PDB entry 6EF2 | electron microscopy, 4.27 A resolution (low resolution: residue-level contacts below are approximate; hydrogen-bond / salt-bridge calls are withheld) | chains D and E of the 14 polymer chains in the assembly

Chain D:
Molecule: Proteasome subunit alpha type-4
From: Saccharomyces cerevisiae (strain ATCC 204508 / S288c)
Notes: EC 3.4.25.1
Reference sequence: P40303 (PSA4_YEAST); numbering as in UniProt (aligned over 2-242)
Sequence (241 residues; numbered 2 to 242; the number before each row is that of its first residue):
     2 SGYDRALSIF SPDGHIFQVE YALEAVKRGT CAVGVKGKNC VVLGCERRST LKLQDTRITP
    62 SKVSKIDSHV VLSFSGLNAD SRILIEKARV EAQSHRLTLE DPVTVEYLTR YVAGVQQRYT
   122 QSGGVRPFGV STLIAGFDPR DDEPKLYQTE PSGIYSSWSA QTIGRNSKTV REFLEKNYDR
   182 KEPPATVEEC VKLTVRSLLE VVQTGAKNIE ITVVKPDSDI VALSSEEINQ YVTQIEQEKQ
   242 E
Curated features (UniProtKB/Swiss-Prot):
  - modified residue: T60 (Phosphothreonine)

Chain E:
Molecule: Proteasome subunit alpha type-5
From: Saccharomyces cerevisiae (strain ATCC 204508 / S288c)
Notes: EC 3.4.25.1
Reference sequence: P32379 (PSA5_YEAST); residues 2-248 here = UniProt positions 2-248
Sequence (247 residues; numbered 2 to 248; the number before each row is that of its first residue):
     2 FLTRSEYDRG VSTFSPEGRL FQVEYSLEAI KLGSTAIGIA TKEGVVLGVE KRATSPLLES
    62 DSIEKIVEID RHIGCAMSGL TADARSMIEH ARTAAVTHNL YYDEDINVES LTQSVCDLAL
   122 RFGEGASGEE RLMSRPFGVA LLIAGHDADD GYQLFHAEPS GTFYRYNAKA IGSGSEGAQA
   182 ELLNEWHSSL TLKEAELLVL KILKQVMEEK LDENNAQLSC ITKQDGFKIY DNEKTAELIK
   242 ELKEKEA

How chain D and chain E interact:
Contacting residue pairs (43):
  S2(D) - R10(E)
  Y4(D) - R5(E)
  Y4(D) - D9(E)
  S9(D) - S135(E)
  I10(D) - Q23(E)
  F11(D) - Q23(E)
  F11(D) - S27(E)
  F11(D) - R136(E)
  F11(D) - P137(E)
  P13(D) - Y26(E)
  P13(D) - E29(E)
  D14(D) - E29(E)
  D14(D) - L33(E)
  G15(D) - E29(E)
  G15(D) - A30(E)
  I17(D) - R136(E)
  K37(D) - E60(E)
  A114(D) - R86(E)
  Q118(D) - D84(E)
  Q118(D) - R136(E)
  Q122(D) - M134(E)
  Q122(D) - S135(E)
  Q122(D) - R136(E)
  G124(D) - S135(E)
  S153(D) - A83(E)
  G154(D) - R86(E)
  I155(D) - A83(E)
  Y156(D) - R86(E)
  S157(D) - I64(E)
  S158(D) - E60(E)
  S158(D) - S63(E)
  W159(D) - S56(E)
  W159(D) - L58(E)
  W159(D) - L59(E)
  W159(D) - E60(E)
  S160(D) - L58(E)
  S160(D) - E60(E)
  A161(D) - L58(E)
  E176(D) - P57(E)
  R181(D) - P57(E)
  R181(D) - L58(E)
  R181(D) - L59(E)
  R181(D) - E60(E)
Interface residues without a listed pair, chain D (30 interface residues in all): L8, S12, G115, T121, S123
Interface residues without a listed pair, chain E (24 interface residues in all): T82

Summary:
30 residues of chain D and 24 residues of chain E are in contact.
Here chain D is Proteasome subunit alpha type-4 and chain E is Proteasome subunit alpha type-5, both from
Saccharomyces cerevisiae (strain ATCC 204508 / S288c). Entry 6EF2 (Yeast 26S proteasome bound to ubiquitinated
substrate (5T motor state)) was determined by electron microscopy, deposited together with 6EF0 and 6EF1.
